6H1N - chain A; structure by X-ray diffraction, 2.00 A resolution.

[Chain A]
Molecule: BCL2-like 10 (Apoptosis facilitator)
Organism: Danio rerio
Reference sequence: Q8UWD5 (Q8UWD5_DANRE); residues 5-152 here correspond to UniProt positions 1-148 (UniProt number = residue number - 4)
Amino-acid sequence (152 residues; each row starts with the number of its first residue):
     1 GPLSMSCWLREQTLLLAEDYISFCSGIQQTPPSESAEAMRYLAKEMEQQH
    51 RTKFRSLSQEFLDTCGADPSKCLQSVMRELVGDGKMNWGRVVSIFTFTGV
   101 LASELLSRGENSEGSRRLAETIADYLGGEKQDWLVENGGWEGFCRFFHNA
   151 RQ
Disordered / not traced: 111-112, 151-152
Construct notes: expression tag (1-4)
Disulfides: Cys65-Cys72
What the authors report for this chain:
  - mutagenesis - D83A, R90A: unchanged binding to Bik
  - mutagenesis - R90A: abolished binding to Bid
  - mutagenesis - D83A: unchanged binding to Bid
  - mutagenesis - D83A, R90A: abolished binding to Bcl-wav

[Overview]
From the paper: D83A and R90A abolish binding to Bcl-wav; R90A abolishes binding to Bid.
Chain A is BCL2-like 10 (Apoptosis facilitator) (Danio rerio); the structure, Crystal Structure of a
Zebra-fish pro-survival protein NRZ-apo, was determined by X-ray diffraction (same publication as 6FBX).
